PDB entry 6J5E | X-ray diffraction, 2.33 A resolution | chains G and H of the 6 polymer chains in the assembly

# Chain G
Name: Envelope glycoprotein
From: Human immunodeficiency virus 1
UniProtKB: Q1HMR5 (Q1HMR5_9HIV1); residue numbers follow UniProt; this construct covers 27-70
Sequence (44 residues; row label = number of the first residue in the row):
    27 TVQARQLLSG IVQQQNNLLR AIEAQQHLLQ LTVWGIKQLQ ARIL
Not modelled in the structure: 27-29, 70

# Chain H
Name: SC29EK
Sequence (30 residues; row label = number of the first residue in the row):
   116 XWEEWDKKIE EYTKKIEELI KKSEEQQKKN
Modified residues: ACE (acetyl group) at position 116

# Interface between chain G and chain H
Pairs across the interface (17; chain G residue first):
  Val-38(G) / Gln-142(H)  hydrogen bond (backbone-side chain)
  Val-38(G) / Asn-145(H)
  Gln-41(G) / Gln-142(H)
  Asn-42(G) / Gln-142(H)
  Leu-45(G) / Ser-138(H)
  Leu-45(G) / Glu-139(H)
  Glu-49(G) / Ile-135(H)
  Glu-49(G) / Glu-139(H)
  Gln-52(G) / Thr-128(H)
  Gln-52(G) / Ile-131(H)
  Gln-56(G) / Thr-128(H)
  Val-59(G) / Ile-124(H)  hydrophobic
  Ile-62(G) / Trp-117(H)  hydrophobic
  Ile-62(G) / Trp-120(H)  hydrophobic
  Lys-63(G) / Trp-120(H)
  Lys-63(G) / Asp-121(H)  salt bridge
  Gln-66(G) / Trp-117(H)
Other interface residues (no listed pair), chain H (12 interface residues in all): Glu-125

# Summary
The interface between chain G and chain H involves 11 residues on one side and 12 on the other; the contacts
include 1 hydrogen bond and 1 salt bridge. Polar contacts include Lys-63(G)/Asp-121(H) and
Val-38(G)/Gln-142(H).
Here chain G is Envelope glycoprotein (Human immunodeficiency virus 1) and chain H is SC29EK. Entry 6J5E
(Crystal structure of HIV-1 fusion inhibitor SC29EK complexed with gp41 NHR (N44)) was determined by X-ray
diffraction.
